1VYH - chains A and C of the 4 polymer chains in the assembly; structure by X-ray diffraction, 3.40 A resolution.

[Chain A]
Name: Platelet-activating factor acetylhydrolase ib beta subunit
Source organism: Homo sapiens
Notes: EC 3.1.1.47
UniProt: Q29459 (PA1B_HUMAN); residues 1-229 here = UniProt positions 1-229
Sequence (229 residues; each row starts with the number of its first residue):
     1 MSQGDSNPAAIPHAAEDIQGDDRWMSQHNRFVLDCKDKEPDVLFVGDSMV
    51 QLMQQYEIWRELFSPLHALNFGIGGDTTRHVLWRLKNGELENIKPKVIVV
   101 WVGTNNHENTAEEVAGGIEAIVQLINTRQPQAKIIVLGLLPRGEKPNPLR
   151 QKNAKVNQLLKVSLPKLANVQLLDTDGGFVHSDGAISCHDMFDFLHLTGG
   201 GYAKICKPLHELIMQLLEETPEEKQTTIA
Not modelled in the structure: 1-5, 224-229

[Chain C]
Name: Platelet-activating factor acetylhydrolase ib alpha subunit
Source organism: Mus musculus
Notes: fragment: c-term beta-propeller, residues 1-229
UniProt: P63005 (LIS1_MOUSE); residues 2-410 here correspond to UniProt positions 1-409 (UniProt number = residue number - 1)
Sequence (410 residues; row label = number of the first residue in the row):
     1 MVLSQRQRDELNRAIADYLRSNGYEEAYSVFKKEAELDMNEELDKKYAGL
    51 LEKKWTSVIRLQKKVMELESKLNEAKEEFTSGGPLGQKRDPKEWIPRPPE
   101 KYALSGHRSPVTRVIFHPVFSVMVSASEDATIKVWDYETGDFERTLKGHT
   151 DSVQDISFDHSGKLLASCSADMTIKLWDFQGFECIRTMHGHDHNVSSVSI
   201 MPNGDHIVSASRDKTIKMWEVQTGYCVKTFTGHREWVRMVRPNQDGTLIA
   251 SCSNDQTVRVWVVATKECKAELREHRHVVECISWAPESSYSSISEATGSE
   301 TKKSGKPGPFLLSGSRDKTIKMWDVSTGMCLMTLVGHDNWVRGVLFHSGG
   351 KFILSCADDKTLRVWDYKNKRCMKTLNAHEHFVTSLDFHKTAPYVVTGSV
   401 DQTVKVWECR
Not modelled in the structure: 1-91, 301-307, 409-410
Construct notes: conflict Ser199 (Ala198 in P43034), Arg276 (Glu275 in P43034)

[Chain A / chain C interface]
Contacting residue pairs (18; chain A residue first):
  Lys36(A) - Asp151(C)  salt bridge
  Lys36(A) - Ala170(C)
  Lys36(A) - Arg212(C)  hydrogen bond (backbone-side chain)
  Asp37(A) - Asp151(C)
  Lys38(A) - Glu128(C)  salt bridge
  Glu39(A) - Trp236(C)
  Glu39(A) - Arg238(C)  salt bridge
  Glu39(A) - Asn254(C)
  Glu39(A) - Arg316(C)  salt bridge
  Ser64(A) - His381(C)  hydrogen bond
  Ser64(A) - Phe382(C)
  Pro65(A) - Asn339(C)
  His67(A) - Asn339(C)
  His67(A) - Trp340(C)
  His67(A) - Asp358(C)  salt bridge
  His67(A) - Phe382(C)
  Pro221(A) - His277(C)
  Glu222(A) - Gln256(C)
Interface residues without a listed pair, chain A (11 interface residues in all): Asp41, Lys96
Interface residues without a listed pair, chain C (18 interface residues in all): His193, Asn194, Arg276

[In short]
11 residues of chain A face 18 of chain C across their interface, with 2 hydrogen bonds and 5 salt bridges.
Polar contacts include Lys36(A)-Asp151(C), Lys38(A)-Glu128(C) and Glu39(A)-Arg238(C).
Here chain A is Platelet-activating factor acetylhydrolase ib beta subunit (Homo sapiens) and chain C is
Platelet-activating factor acetylhydrolase ib alpha subunit (Mus musculus). Entry 1VYH (PAF-AH Holoenzyme:
Lis1/Alfa2) was determined by X-ray diffraction.
